PDB entry 8HIH | electron microscopy, 3.66 A resolution | chains F and K of the 13 polymer chains in the assembly

[Chain F]
Molecule: RNA polymerase sigma factor SigA
Source organism: Mycobacterium tuberculosis H37Rv
Reference sequence: P9WGI1 (SIGA_MYCTU); numbering as in UniProt (aligned over 1-528)
Amino-acid sequence (528 residues; numbered 1 to 528; the number before each row is that of its first residue):
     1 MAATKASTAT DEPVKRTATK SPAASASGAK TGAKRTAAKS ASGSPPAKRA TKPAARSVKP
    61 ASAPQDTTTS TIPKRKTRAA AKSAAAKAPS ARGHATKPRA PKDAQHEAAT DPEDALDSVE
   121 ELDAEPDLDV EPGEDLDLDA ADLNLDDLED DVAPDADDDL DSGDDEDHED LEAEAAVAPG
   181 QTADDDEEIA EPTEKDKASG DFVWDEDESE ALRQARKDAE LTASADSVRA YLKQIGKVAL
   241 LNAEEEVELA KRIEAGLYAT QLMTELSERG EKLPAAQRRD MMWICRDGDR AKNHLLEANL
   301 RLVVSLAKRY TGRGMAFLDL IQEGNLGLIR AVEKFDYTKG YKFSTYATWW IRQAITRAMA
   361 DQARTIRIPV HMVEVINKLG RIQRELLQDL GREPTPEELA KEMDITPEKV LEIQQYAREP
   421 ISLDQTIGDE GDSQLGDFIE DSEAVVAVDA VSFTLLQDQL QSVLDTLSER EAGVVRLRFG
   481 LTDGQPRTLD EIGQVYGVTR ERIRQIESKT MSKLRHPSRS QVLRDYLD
Disordered / not traced: 1-205, 528

[Chain K]
Molecule: Non-template strand DNA of amtB promoter
Sequence (109 nucleotides; each row starts with the number of its first residue; numbers below 1 keep their minus sign (DG-31 is residue -31)):
   -31 GGCCGTTCAC CCACGCGTAA CACGCACCGT GCCTTCGTCA CGGCGGCGAA ACAACGAGGG
    29 GCTTCCACCG AAACCGCGCT GCGTTATAAT GGGAGCTGTC ACGGATGCA
Disordered / not traced: -31 to 0

[Interface between chain F and chain K]
Residue-residue contacts - 54 pairs, chain F then chain K:
  Asp226(F) - DG60(K)  hydrogen bond to the base
  Val228(F) - DG60(K)  base contact
  Arg229(F) - DG60(K)  base contact
  Leu232(F) - DG59(K)  hydrogen bond to the base
  Leu232(F) - DG60(K)  base contact
  Gly236(F) - DG59(K)  base contact
  Leu240(F) - DT58(K)  base contact
  Asn299(F) - DT58(K)  hydrogen bond to the base
  Arg301(F) - DT58(K)  hydrogen bond to the base
  Arg301(F) - DG59(K)  sugar contact
  Leu302(F) - DT58(K)  hydrogen bond to the base
  Ser305(F) - DT58(K)  sugar contact
  Lys308(F) - DG61(K)  salt bridge to the phosphate
  Phe317(F) - DG60(K)  sugar contact
  Arg330(F) - DG51(K)  phosphate contact
  Arg330(F) - DT52(K)  salt bridge to the phosphate
  Lys334(F) - DT52(K)  phosphate contact
  Lys334(F) - DA54(K)  hydrogen bond to the base
  Phe335(F) - DA54(K)  base contact
  Asp336(F) - DA54(K)  hydrogen bond to the base
  Lys339(F) - DA54(K)  base contact
  Tyr341(F) - DA54(K)  sugar contact
  Tyr341(F) - DT55(K)  hydrogen bond to the phosphate
  Tyr341(F) - DA56(K)  phosphate contact
  Lys342(F) - DA56(K)  hydrogen bond to the phosphate
  Lys342(F) - DA57(K)  salt bridge to the phosphate
  Ser344(F) - DA57(K)  hydrogen bond to the phosphate
  Ser344(F) - DT58(K)  base contact
  Thr345(F) - DT55(K)  sugar contact
  Thr345(F) - DA56(K)  hydrogen bond to the phosphate
  Thr345(F) - DA57(K)  hydrogen bond to the base
  Tyr346(F) - DT53(K)  hydrogen bond to the phosphate
  Tyr346(F) - DA54(K)  stacking on the base
  Thr348(F) - DA57(K)  hydrogen bond to the base
  Trp349(F) - DT53(K)  base contact
  Trp349(F) - DA54(K)  sugar contact
  Trp350(F) - DT52(K)  phosphate contact
  Trp350(F) - DT53(K)  base contact
  Gln353(F) - DT52(K)  base contact
  Gln353(F) - DT53(K)  base contact
  Arg357(F) - DG49(K)  sugar contact
  Arg357(F) - DC50(K)  salt bridge to the phosphate
  Asp361(F) - DG49(K)  phosphate contact
  Arg367(F) - DT48(K)  phosphate contact
  Arg367(F) - DG49(K)  salt bridge to the phosphate
  Pro369(F) - DT48(K)  phosphate contact
  Pro369(F) - DG49(K)  phosphate contact
  Val370(F) - DC50(K)  base contact
  His371(F) - DT48(K)  salt bridge to the phosphate
  Thr499(F) - DG29(K)  phosphate contact
  Arg502(F) - DG28(K)  salt bridge to the phosphate
  Arg502(F) - DG29(K)  phosphate contact
  Gln505(F) - DG27(K)  phosphate contact
  Gln505(F) - DG28(K)  hydrogen bond to the phosphate
Interface residues without a listed pair, chain F (40 interface residues in all): Lys233, Ile235, Leu300, Val304, Gly340
Interface residues without a listed pair, chain K (18 interface residues in all): DC47

[Summary]
The interface between chain F and chain K involves 40 residues on one side and 18 on the other; the contacts
include 15 hydrogen bonds, 7 salt bridges and 1 aromatic stacking contact. Among the polar pairs are
Asp226(F)-DG60(K), Leu232(F)-DG59(K) and Asn299(F)-DT58(K).
Chain F is RNA polymerase sigma factor SigA (Mycobacterium tuberculosis H37Rv) and chain K is Non-template
strand DNA of amtB promoter; the structure, Cryo-EM structure of Mycobacterium tuberculosis transcription
initiation complex with transcription factor GlnR, was determined by electron microscopy, deposited together
with 8HML.
